PDB entry 1DAW | X-ray diffraction, 2.20 A resolution | chain A

[Chain A]
Name: Protein kinase CK2
Organism: Zea mays
Notes: EC 2.7.1.37; fragment: catalytic subunit
UniProt: P28523 (CSK2A_MAIZE); residues 7-333 here correspond to UniProt positions 2-328 (UniProt number = residue number - 5)
Sequence (327 residues; each row starts with the number of its first residue):
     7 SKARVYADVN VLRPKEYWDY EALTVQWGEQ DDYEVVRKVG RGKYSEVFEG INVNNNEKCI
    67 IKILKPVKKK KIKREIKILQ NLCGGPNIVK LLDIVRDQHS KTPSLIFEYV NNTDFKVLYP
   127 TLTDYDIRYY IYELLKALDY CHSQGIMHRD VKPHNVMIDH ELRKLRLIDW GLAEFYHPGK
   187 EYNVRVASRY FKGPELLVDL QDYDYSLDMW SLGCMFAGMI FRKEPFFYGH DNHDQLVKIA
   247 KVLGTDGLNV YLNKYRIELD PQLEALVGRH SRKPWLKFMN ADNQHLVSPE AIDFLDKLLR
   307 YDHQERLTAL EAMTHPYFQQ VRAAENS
Bound ions: Mg2+ site 1: Asn161, Asp175 (together with AMP-PNP); Mg2+ site 2: Asp175 (together with AMP-PNP)
Ligand contacts: AMP-PNP: Val45, Gly46, Arg47, Gly48, Tyr50, Ser51, Val53, Ile66, Lys68, Val95, Phe113, Glu114, Tyr115, Val116, Asp156, Lys158, His160, Asn161, Met163, Ile174, Asp175
Curated features (UniProtKB/Swiss-Prot):
  - active site: Asp156 (Proton acceptor)
  - binding site (ATP): Val45 to Val53, Lys68

[Overview]
Ligands of chain A: AMP-PNP. Asn161 and Asp175 coordinate Mg2+ site 1. From UniProt: active-site residue
Asp156 and 10 ATP-binding residues.
Chain A is Protein kinase CK2 (Zea mays); the structure, Crystal structure of a binary complex of protein
kinase CK2 (alpha-subunit) and Mg-amppnp, was determined by X-ray diffraction together with 1DAY from the same
study.
